6MHY - chains A and K of the 12 polymer chains in the assembly; structure by electron microscopy, 3.40 A resolution.

[Chain A (and K)]
Molecule: Gap junction alpha-8 protein, connexin-50
Organism: Ovis aries
Notes: chain K of this document is another copy of the same molecule, construct and numbering; everything in this record applies to it too
Reference sequence: P55917 (CXA8_SHEEP); residue numbers follow UniProt; this construct covers 1-440
Amino-acid sequence (440 residues; numbered 1 to 440; the number before each row is that of its first residue):
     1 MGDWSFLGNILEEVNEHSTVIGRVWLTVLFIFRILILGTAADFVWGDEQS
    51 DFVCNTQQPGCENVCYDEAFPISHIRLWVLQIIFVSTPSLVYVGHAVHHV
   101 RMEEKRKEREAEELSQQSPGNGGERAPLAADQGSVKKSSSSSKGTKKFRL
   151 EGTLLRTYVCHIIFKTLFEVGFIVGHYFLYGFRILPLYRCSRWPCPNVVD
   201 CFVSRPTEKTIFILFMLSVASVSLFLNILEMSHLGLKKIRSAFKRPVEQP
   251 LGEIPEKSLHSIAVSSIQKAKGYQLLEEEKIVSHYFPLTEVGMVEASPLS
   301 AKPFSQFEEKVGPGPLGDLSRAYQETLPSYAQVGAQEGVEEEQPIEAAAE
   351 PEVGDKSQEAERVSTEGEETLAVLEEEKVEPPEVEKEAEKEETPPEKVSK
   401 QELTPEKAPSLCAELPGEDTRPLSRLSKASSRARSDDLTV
Not modelled in the structure: 1, 98-153, 235-440
Differences from the reference sequence: conflict Asp-42 (Glu in P55917)
Disulfide bonds: Cys-54/Cys-201, Cys-61/Cys-195, Cys-65/Cys-190
Reported in the primary citation:
  - post-translational modification sites: Gly-2 (proposed by the authors, not directly observed)
  - contacts within the chain: Gly-2/Asp-3, Asp-3/Ser-5, Gly-2/Trp-4 (hydrogen bond) (from molecular simulation)
  - disease-associated variants - L7P (citing earlier work)

[Interface between chain A and chain K]
Pairs across the interface - 18 pairs, chain A then chain K:
  Asn-55(A) / Gln-57(K)  hydrogen bond (backbone-backbone)
  Asn-55(A) / Gln-58(K)
  Asn-55(A) / Pro-196(K)
  Thr-56(A) / Gln-57(K)
  Gln-57(A) / Asn-55(K)  hydrogen bond (backbone-backbone)
  Gln-57(A) / Thr-56(K)
  Gln-57(A) / Gln-57(K)
  Gln-58(A) / Asn-55(K)
  Arg-189(A) / Asn-197(K)  hydrogen bond
  Pro-196(A) / Asn-55(K)
  Asn-197(A) / Arg-189(K)  hydrogen bond
  Asn-197(A) / Asn-197(K)
  Asn-197(A) / Val-198(K)  hydrogen bond (side chain-backbone)
  Asn-197(A) / Val-199(K)
  Asn-197(A) / Asp-200(K)  hydrogen bond
  Val-198(A) / Asn-197(K)  hydrogen bond (backbone-side chain)
  Val-199(A) / Asn-197(K)
  Asp-200(A) / Asn-197(K)  hydrogen bond
Also at the interface, not in a pair above, chain A (11 interface residues in all): Cys-54
Also at the interface, not in a pair above, chain K (11 interface residues in all): Cys-54

[In short]
The chain A/chain K interface involves 11 residues from each chain; the contacts include 8 hydrogen bonds.
Polar pairs include Arg-189(A)/Asn-197(K), Asn-197(A)/Val-198(K) and Asn-197(A)/Asp-200(K). From the paper: a
modification site at Gly-2(A); contacts within the chain involving Asp-3(A), Gly-2(A) and Ser-5(A) among
others.
Chain A and chain K are both Gap junction alpha-8 protein, connexin-50 (Ovis aries); the structure, Structure
of connexin-50 intercellular gap junction channel at 3.4 angstrom resolution by cryoEM, was determined by
electron microscopy, deposited together with 6MHQ.
